Entry 7A0E (X-ray diffraction, 1.90 A resolution); this record covers chains HHH and LLL of the 3 polymer chains in the assembly.

[Chain HHH]
Protein: Prothrombin
From: Bos taurus
Notes: EC 3.4.21.5
Reference sequence: P00735 (THRB_BOVIN); residues 1-259 here correspond to UniProt positions 367-625 (UniProt number = residue number + 366)
Sequence (259 residues; numbered 1 to 259; the number before each row is that of its first residue):
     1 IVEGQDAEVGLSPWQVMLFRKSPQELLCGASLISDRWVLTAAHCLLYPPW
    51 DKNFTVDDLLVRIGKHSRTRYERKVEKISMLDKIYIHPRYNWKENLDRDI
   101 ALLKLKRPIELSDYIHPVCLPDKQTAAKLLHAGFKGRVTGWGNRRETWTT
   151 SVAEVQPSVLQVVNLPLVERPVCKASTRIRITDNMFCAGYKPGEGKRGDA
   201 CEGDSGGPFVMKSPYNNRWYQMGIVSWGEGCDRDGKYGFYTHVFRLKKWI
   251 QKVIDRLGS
Disordered / not traced: 68-70
Curated features (UniProtKB/Swiss-Prot):
  - region: Ala188 to Val210 (High affinity receptor-binding region which is also known as the TP508 peptide)
  - active site (Charge relay system): His43, Asp99, Ser205
  - glycosylation: Asn53 (N-linked (GlcNAc...) asparagine)
Cystine bridges: Cys28-Cys44, Cys173-Cys187, Cys201-Cys231
Glycans and other covalent adducts: N-acetylglucosamine (NAG) linked to Asn53
Metal / ion sites: Na+: Arg233, Lys236

[Chain LLL]
Protein: Prothrombin
From: Bos taurus
Notes: EC 3.4.21.5
Reference sequence: P00735 (THRB_BOVIN); residues -12 to 36 here correspond to UniProt positions 318-366 (UniProt number = residue number + 330)
Sequence (49 residues; row label = number of the first residue in the row; numbers below 1 keep their minus sign (Thr-12 is residue -12)):
   -12 TSEDHFQPFFNEKTFGAGEADCGLRPLFEKKQVQDQTEKELFESYIEGR
Disordered / not traced: -12 to -6, 35-36
Curated features (UniProtKB/Swiss-Prot):
  - site: Arg36 (Cleavage)

[Chain HHH / chain LLL interface]
Contacting residue pairs (84; chain HHH residue first):
  Glu8(HHH) - Phe15(LLL)
  Glu8(HHH) - Asp22(LLL)
  Glu8(HHH) - Gln23(LLL)  hydrogen bond (side chain-backbone)
  Val9(HHH) - Leu14(LLL)
  Val9(HHH) - Phe15(LLL)
  Gly10(HHH) - Arg12(LLL)
  Gly10(HHH) - Leu14(LLL)
  Gly10(HHH) - Phe15(LLL)
  Leu11(HHH) - Arg12(LLL)  hydrogen bond (backbone-side chain)
  Leu11(HHH) - Phe15(LLL)
  Leu11(HHH) - Asp22(LLL)
  Pro13(HHH) - Arg12(LLL)
  Trp14(HHH) - Gly10(LLL)
  Trp14(HHH) - Arg12(LLL)
  Ile33(HHH) - Phe2(LLL)
  Ser34(HHH) - Phe2(LLL)  hydrogen bond (side chain-backbone)
  Ser34(HHH) - Ala4(LLL)
  Asp35(HHH) - Phe2(LLL)
  Asp35(HHH) - Gly3(LLL)
  Asp35(HHH) - Ala4(LLL)  hydrogen bond (backbone-backbone)
  Arg36(HHH) - Phe2(LLL)
  Arg36(HHH) - Gly3(LLL)
  Trp37(HHH) - Thr1(LLL)  hydrogen bond (side chain-backbone)
  Trp37(HHH) - Phe2(LLL)
  Ser112(HHH) - Pro13(LLL)
  Asp113(HHH) - Pro13(LLL)
  His116(HHH) - Asp8(LLL)  hydrogen bond (side chain-backbone)
  His116(HHH) - Leu11(LLL)  hydrogen bond (side chain-backbone)
  His116(HHH) - Lys17(LLL)
  Pro117(HHH) - Gly5(LLL)
  Pro117(HHH) - Cys9(LLL)
  Pro117(HHH) - Gly10(LLL)  hydrogen bond (backbone-backbone)
  Val118(HHH) - Cys9(LLL)
  Cys119(HHH) - Cys9(LLL)  disulfide
  Cys119(HHH) - Gly10(LLL)  hydrogen bond (side chain-backbone)
  Leu120(HHH) - Phe-3(LLL)  hydrophobic
  Leu129(HHH) - Tyr32(LLL)
  Gly133(HHH) - Ser31(LLL)
  Phe134(HHH) - Ser31(LLL)
  Phe134(HHH) - Tyr32(LLL)  hydrophobic
  Lys135(HHH) - Glu27(LLL)  salt bridge
  Lys135(HHH) - Leu28(LLL)
  Lys135(HHH) - Ser31(LLL)  hydrogen bond (backbone-side chain)
  Gly136(HHH) - Leu28(LLL)
  Arg137(HHH) - Arg12(LLL)
  Arg137(HHH) - Asp22(LLL)  salt bridge
  Arg137(HHH) - Thr24(LLL)  hydrogen bond
  Arg137(HHH) - Glu25(LLL)
  Arg137(HHH) - Leu28(LLL)
  Asn164(HHH) - Thr24(LLL)  hydrogen bond
  Asn164(HHH) - Glu27(LLL)  hydrogen bond
  Asn164(HHH) - Leu28(LLL)
  Tyr190(HHH) - Glu27(LLL)  hydrogen bond
  Lys196(HHH) - Glu27(LLL)
  Met211(HHH) - Tyr32(LLL)
  Lys212(HHH) - Glu16(LLL)  salt bridge
  Lys212(HHH) - Glu25(LLL)  salt bridge
  Lys212(HHH) - Phe29(LLL)
  Lys212(HHH) - Tyr32(LLL)  hydrogen bond (backbone-side chain)
  Pro214(HHH) - Phe29(LLL)
  Pro214(HHH) - Tyr32(LLL)  hydrophobic
  Asn217(HHH) - Leu11(LLL)
  Asn217(HHH) - Glu16(LLL)
  Arg218(HHH) - Ala7(LLL)  hydrogen bond (side chain-backbone)
  Arg218(HHH) - Asp8(LLL)
  Arg218(HHH) - Cys9(LLL)  hydrogen bond (side chain-backbone)
  Arg218(HHH) - Gly10(LLL)
  Arg218(HHH) - Leu11(LLL)
  Trp219(HHH) - Gly10(LLL)  hydrogen bond (backbone-backbone)
  Trp219(HHH) - Arg12(LLL)
  Trp219(HHH) - Glu16(LLL)  hydrogen bond
  Trp219(HHH) - Asp22(LLL)
  Trp219(HHH) - Leu28(LLL)  hydrophobic
  Lys247(HHH) - Phe-4(LLL)
  Gln251(HHH) - Phe-4(LLL)  hydrogen bond (side chain-backbone)
  Gln251(HHH) - Phe-3(LLL)
  Ile254(HHH) - Phe-3(LLL)  hydrophobic
  Ile254(HHH) - Thr1(LLL)  hydrogen bond (backbone-side chain)
  Ile254(HHH) - Phe2(LLL)  hydrophobic
  Asp255(HHH) - Phe-3(LLL)
  Asp255(HHH) - Asn-2(LLL)  hydrogen bond (side chain-backbone)
  Asp255(HHH) - Thr1(LLL)
  Arg256(HHH) - Thr1(LLL)
  Ser259(HHH) - Thr1(LLL)
Also at the interface, not in a pair above, chain HHH (43 interface residues in all): Tyr114, Ser213, Asn216, Ile250
Also at the interface, not in a pair above, chain LLL (30 interface residues in all): Lys0, Glu6
Cross-chain cystine bridges: Cys119(HHH)-Cys9(LLL)

[Summary]
43 residues of chain HHH and 30 residues of chain LLL are in contact, with 1 disulfide bond, 22 hydrogen bonds
and 4 salt bridges. Among the polar pairs are Lys135(HHH)-Glu27(LLL), Arg137(HHH)-Asp22(LLL) and
Lys212(HHH)-Glu16(LLL). Covalently linked N-acetylglucosamine: at Asn53(HHH).
Here chain HHH is Prothrombin and chain LLL is Prothrombin, both from Bos taurus. Entry 7A0E (The Crystal
Structure of Bovine Thrombin in complex with Hirudin (C6U/C14U) at 1.9 Angstroms Resolution) was determined by
X-ray diffraction together with 7A0D and 7A0F from the same study.
